Entry 8K25 (electron microscopy, 3.40 A resolution); this record covers chains a and D of the 8 polymer chains in the assembly.

# Chain a
Molecule: HD Cas3-type domain-containing protein
From: Vibrio phage ICP1_2004_A
UniProtKB: F1D5V9 (F1D5V9_9CAUD); residues 1-81 here = UniProt positions 1-81
Chain sequence (81 residues; each row starts with the number of its first residue):
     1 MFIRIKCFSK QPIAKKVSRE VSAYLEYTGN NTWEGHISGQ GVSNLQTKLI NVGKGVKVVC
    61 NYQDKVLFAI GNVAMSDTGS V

# Chain D
Molecule: Cas1
From: Vibrio phage ICP1_2004_A
UniProtKB: F1D5W0 (F1D5W0_9CAUD); residue numbers follow UniProt; this construct covers 1-296
Chain sequence (296 residues; numbered 1 to 296; the number before each row is that of its first residue):
     1 MQKQILTSQK RNMYILSRCK VLVKNGQVCH LHEDGNVYTV PYANTVFIGL AEGTSITNEA
    61 MSMLAANGVI VFWTKGGGYD MFAADIICHL PQADYRPTKY MQNWVRLWLD EEKKLSAAKE
   121 ILKMRVDSLS THVHDFGVDV ENKRVSSIVN KFDKGVTQAT SFESLLGHEG TFVKSLYKEY
   181 ALEYEIEFKR DHKSADNYNK FLTLGNYYAY GIARSSLWAL GIDNSFPLLH GSTRRGGLVF
   241 DVADIIKTSI ILPLAFHAAD QGMSNTEFKR SCVAYFDKND ILAYLINNIK RLCMEN
Not modelled in the structure: 76-82

# Chain a / chain D interface
Contacting residue pairs - 38 pairs, chain a then chain D:
  Met1(a) - Arg11(D)
  Lys15(a) - Asn25(D)
  Ser18(a) - Gln27(D)
  Arg19(a) - Asn25(D)
  Arg19(a) - Gly26(D)
  Arg19(a) - Gln27(D)
  Arg19(a) - Tyr42(D)
  Ser22(a) - Gln27(D)  hydrogen bond
  Ser22(a) - Thr39(D)
  Ser22(a) - Val40(D)
  Ser22(a) - Pro41(D)
  Ala23(a) - Gln27(D)
  Ala23(a) - Pro41(D)
  Ala23(a) - Tyr42(D)
  Ala23(a) - Ala43(D)  hydrogen bond (backbone-backbone)
  Ala23(a) - Asn44(D)
  Tyr24(a) - Ile5(D)
  Tyr24(a) - Ala43(D)  hydrophobic
  Tyr24(a) - Asn44(D)  hydrogen bond (backbone-side chain)
  Leu25(a) - Pro41(D)
  Glu26(a) - Asn12(D)
  Glu26(a) - Tyr14(D)  hydrogen bond
  Glu26(a) - Thr39(D)
  Glu26(a) - Pro41(D)
  Tyr27(a) - Thr39(D)
  His36(a) - Arg11(D)
  His36(a) - Asn44(D)  hydrogen bond (backbone-side chain)
  His36(a) - Asp277(D)  salt bridge
  His36(a) - Lys278(D)  hydrogen bond
  Ile37(a) - Arg11(D)
  Ile37(a) - Asn44(D)
  Ser38(a) - Ile5(D)
  Ser38(a) - Gln9(D)
  Gln40(a) - Lys3(D)  hydrogen bond (backbone-side chain)
  Gly41(a) - Ile5(D)
  Asn44(a) - Gln2(D)
  Asn44(a) - Lys3(D)  hydrogen bond
  Thr47(a) - Gln2(D)
Interface residues without a listed pair, chain a (18 interface residues in all): Lys48
Interface residues without a listed pair, chain D (19 interface residues in all): Gln4

# Overview
The interface between chain a and chain D involves 18 residues on one side and 19 on the other; the contacts
include 8 hydrogen bonds and 1 salt bridge. Among the polar pairs are His36(a)-Asp277(D), Ser22(a)-Gln27(D)
and Tyr24(a)-Asn44(D).
Here chain a is HD Cas3-type domain-containing protein and chain D is Cas1, both from Vibrio phage
ICP1_2004_A. Entry 8K25 (Structure of Cas1-Cas2-dsDNA complex) was determined by electron microscopy.
